PDB entry 1S5G | X-ray diffraction, 3.10 A resolution | chains A and Z of the 3 polymer chains in the assembly

# Chain A
Protein: Myosin heavy chain, striated muscle
Organism: Argopecten irradians
UniProtKB: P24733 (MYS_AEQIR); numbering as in UniProt (aligned over 1-840)
Amino-acid sequence (840 residues; numbered 1 to 840; the number before each row is that of its first residue):
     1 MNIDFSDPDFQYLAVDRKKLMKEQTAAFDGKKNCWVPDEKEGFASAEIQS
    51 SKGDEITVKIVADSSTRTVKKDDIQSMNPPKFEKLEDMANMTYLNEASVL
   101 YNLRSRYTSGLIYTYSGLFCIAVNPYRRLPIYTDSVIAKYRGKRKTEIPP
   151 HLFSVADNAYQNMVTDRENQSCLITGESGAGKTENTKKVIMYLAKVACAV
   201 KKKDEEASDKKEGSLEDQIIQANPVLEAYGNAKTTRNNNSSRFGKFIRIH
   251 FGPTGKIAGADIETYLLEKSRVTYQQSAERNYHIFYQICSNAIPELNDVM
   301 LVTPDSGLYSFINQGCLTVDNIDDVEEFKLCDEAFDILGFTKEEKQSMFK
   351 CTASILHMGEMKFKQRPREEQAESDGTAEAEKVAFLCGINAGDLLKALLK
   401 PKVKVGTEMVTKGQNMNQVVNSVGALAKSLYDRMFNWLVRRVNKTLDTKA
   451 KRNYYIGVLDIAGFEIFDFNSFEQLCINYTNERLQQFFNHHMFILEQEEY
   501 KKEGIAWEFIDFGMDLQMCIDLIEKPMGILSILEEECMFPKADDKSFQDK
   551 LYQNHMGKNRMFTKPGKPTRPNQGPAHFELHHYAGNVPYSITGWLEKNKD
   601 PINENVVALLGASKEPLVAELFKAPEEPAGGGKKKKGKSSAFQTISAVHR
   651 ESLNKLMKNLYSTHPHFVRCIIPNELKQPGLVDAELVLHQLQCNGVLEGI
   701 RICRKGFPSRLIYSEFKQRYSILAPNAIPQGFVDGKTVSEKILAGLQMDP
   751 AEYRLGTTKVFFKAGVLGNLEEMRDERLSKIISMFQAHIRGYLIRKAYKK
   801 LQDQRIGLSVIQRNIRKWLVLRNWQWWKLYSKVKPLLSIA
Unresolved in the structure: 1-2, 23-27, 201-211, 627-642, 837-840
Small-molecule neighbours: ADP (adenosine-5'-diphosphate): N124, P125, Y126, R127, R128, L129, Y132, E184, N237, N238, N239, N321
Swiss-Prot annotation at these positions:
  - region: L653 to E675 (Actin-binding)
  - binding site (ATP): G176 to T183
From the paper describing this entry:
  - binding site for ADP: R127, R128, Y132, N237, N239, N321
  - contacts within the chain: R128-E184 (salt bridge), E177-R236 (salt bridge), R236-E675 (salt bridge)

# Chain Z
Protein: Myosin essential light chain, striated adductor muscle
Organism: Argopecten irradians
UniProtKB: P07291 (MLE_AEQIR); residue numbers follow UniProt; this construct covers 1-156
Amino-acid sequence (156 residues; numbered 1 to 156; the number before each row is that of its first residue):
     1 PKLSQDEIDDLKDVFELFDFWDGRDGAVDAFKLGDVCRCLGINPRNEDVF
    51 AVGGTHKMGEKSLPFEEFLPAYEGLMDCEQGTFADYMEAFKTFDREGQGF
   101 ISGAELRHVLTALGERLSDEDVDEIIKLTDLQEDLEGNVKYEDFVKKVMA
   151 GPYPDK
Unresolved in the structure: 156
Metal / ion sites: Ca2+: D19, D22, G23, D25, A27

# How chain A and chain Z interact
Contacting residue pairs (75):
  S721(A) - E88(Z)
  I722(A) - E88(Z)
  I722(A) - A89(Z)
  I722(A) - T92(Z)
  P725(A) - A84(Z)  hydrophobic
  P725(A) - D85(Z)
  P725(A) - E88(Z)
  N726(A) - T82(Z)  hydrogen bond
  N726(A) - D85(Z)
  R777(A) - E79(Z)  salt bridge
  R777(A) - D85(Z)  salt bridge
  L778(A) - T92(Z)
  K780(A) - R45(Z)
  K780(A) - E79(Z)  salt bridge
  I781(A) - D85(Z)
  I781(A) - Y86(Z)
  I781(A) - A89(Z)  hydrophobic
  I782(A) - V109(Z)  hydrophobic
  S783(A) - R45(Z)
  S783(A) - G114(Z)
  S783(A) - E115(Z)  hydrogen bond (side chain-backbone)
  M784(A) - E79(Z)
  M784(A) - G81(Z)
  M784(A) - Y86(Z)  hydrogen bond (backbone-side chain)
  F785(A) - Y86(Z)  hydrophobic
  F785(A) - F90(Z)  hydrophobic
  F785(A) - F144(Z)  hydrophobic
  F785(A) - V148(Z)  hydrophobic
  Q786(A) - V109(Z)
  Q786(A) - L110(Z)  hydrogen bond (side chain-backbone)
  Q786(A) - L113(Z)  hydrogen bond (side chain-backbone)
  Q786(A) - G114(Z)
  Q786(A) - E115(Z)  hydrogen bond (side chain-backbone)
  Q786(A) - R116(Z)
  A787(A) - N43(Z)
  A787(A) - P44(Z)
  H788(A) - N43(Z)
  H788(A) - Y86(Z)  hydrogen bond
  H788(A) - V148(Z)
  H788(A) - M149(Z)
  I789(A) - L117(Z)  hydrophobic
  I789(A) - I125(Z)  hydrophobic
  I789(A) - V148(Z)  hydrophobic
  R790(A) - R38(Z)
  R790(A) - N46(Z)  hydrogen bond
  R790(A) - L117(Z)
  G791(A) - R38(Z)
  G791(A) - N43(Z)
  Y792(A) - L128(Z)
  Y792(A) - T129(Z)
  Y792(A) - K147(Z)
  Y792(A) - V148(Z)
  Y792(A) - G151(Z)
  Y792(A) - P152(Z)
  L793(A) - D121(Z)
  L793(A) - L128(Z)  hydrophobic
  I794(A) - D35(Z)
  I794(A) - R38(Z)
  I794(A) - C39(Z)  hydrophobic
  R795(A) - R38(Z)  hydrogen bond (side chain-backbone)
  R795(A) - I42(Z)
  R795(A) - N43(Z)  hydrogen bond
  K796(A) - P152(Z)
  K796(A) - Y153(Z)
  Y798(A) - V14(Z)
  Y798(A) - L17(Z)  hydrophobic
  Y798(A) - C39(Z)  hydrophobic
  K799(A) - Y153(Z)
  L801(A) - L17(Z)
  L801(A) - W21(Z)  hydrogen bond (backbone-side chain)
  Q802(A) - L17(Z)
  Q804(A) - W21(Z)
  R805(A) - L17(Z)
  R805(A) - F20(Z)
  R805(A) - W21(Z)
Also at the interface, not in a pair above, chain A (32 interface residues in all): R774, S779, L808
Also at the interface, not in a pair above, chain Z (47 interface residues in all): D13, F18, G41, Q80, F93, E124, V145

# In short
32 residues of chain A and 47 residues of chain Z are in contact; the contacts include 11 hydrogen bonds and 3
salt bridges. Polar contacts include R777(A)-E79(Z), R777(A)-D85(Z) and K780(A)-E79(Z). From the paper: a
binding site for ADP at R127(A), R128(A) and Y132(A) among others; contacts within the chain involving
R128(A), E184(A) and E177(A) among others.
Chain A is Myosin heavy chain, striated muscle and chain Z is Myosin essential light chain, striated adductor
muscle, both from Argopecten irradians; the structure, Structure of Scallop myosin S1 reveals a novel
nucleotide conformation, was determined by X-ray diffraction (same publication as 1SR6).
